PDB entry 2E75 | X-ray diffraction, 3.55 A resolution | chains F and H of the 8 polymer chains in the assembly

[Chain F]
Protein: Cytochrome b6-f complex subunit 7
From: Mastigocladus laminosus
UniProt: P83796 (PETM_MASLA); residue numbers follow UniProt; this construct covers 1-35
Sequence (35 residues; row label = number of the first residue in the row):
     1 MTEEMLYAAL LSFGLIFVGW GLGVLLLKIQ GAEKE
Disordered / not traced: 33-35
Small-molecule neighbours:
  - beta-carotene (BCR): I16, F17, W20
  - dioleoyl-phosphatidylcholine (OPC; (7R,17E)-4-hydroxy-N,N,N,7-tetramethyl-7-[(8E)-octadec-8-enoyloxy]-10-oxo-3,5,9-trioxa-4-phosphaheptacos-17-en-1-aminium 4-oxide): E4, Y7, A8, L11, S12, G14, V18

[Chain H]
Protein: Cytochrome b6-f complex subunit 8
From: Mastigocladus laminosus
UniProt: P83798 (PETN_MASLA); residue numbers follow UniProt; this construct covers 1-29
Sequence (29 residues; each row starts with the number of its first residue):
     1 MEIDVLGWVA LLVVFTWSIA MVVWGRNGL
Small-molecule neighbours:
  - beta-carotene (BCR): F15, S18, I19, V22
  - dioleoyl-phosphatidylcholine (OPC; (7R,17E)-4-hydroxy-N,N,N,7-tetramethyl-7-[(8E)-octadec-8-enoyloxy]-10-oxo-3,5,9-trioxa-4-phosphaheptacos-17-en-1-aminium 4-oxide): V5, W8, V9, L11, L12, F15

[Interface between chain F and chain H]
Contacting residue pairs - 14 pairs, chain F then chain H:
  L11(F) - L12(H)  hydrophobic
  S12(F) - F15(H)
  L15(F) - F15(H)  hydrophobic
  L15(F) - T16(H)
  I16(F) - I19(H)  hydrophobic
  G19(F) - T16(H)
  G19(F) - A20(H)
  W20(F) - I19(H)
  W20(F) - L29(H)
  G23(F) - W24(H)
  L26(F) - W24(H)  hydrophobic
  L27(F) - W24(H)
  L27(F) - N27(H)
  Q30(F) - W24(H)  hydrogen bond
Interface residues without a listed pair, chain F (11 interface residues in all): L22
Interface residues without a listed pair, chain H (11 interface residues in all): W17, V23, G28

[Summary]
Chain F and chain H each contribute 11 residues to their interface; the contacts include 1 hydrogen bond. The
hydrogen-bonded pair is Q30(F)-W24(H). Dioleoyl-phosphatidylcholine and beta-carotene are bound between chain
F and chain H.
Chain F is Cytochrome b6-f complex subunit 7 and chain H is Cytochrome b6-f complex subunit 8, both from
Mastigocladus laminosus; the structure, Crystal Structure of the Cytochrome b6f Complex with
2-nonyl-4-hydroxyquinoline N-oxide (NQNO) from M.laminosus, was determined by X-ray diffraction together with
2E74 and 2E76 from the same study.
